6VQA - chains A and Q of the 16 polymer chains in the assembly; structure by electron microscopy, 3.70 A resolution.

Chain A:
Protein: ATPase H+-transporting V1 subunit A
Organism: Rattus norvegicus
UniProtKB: D4A133 (D4A133_RAT); numbering as in UniProt (aligned over 1-617)
Sequence (617 residues; each row starts with the number of its first residue):
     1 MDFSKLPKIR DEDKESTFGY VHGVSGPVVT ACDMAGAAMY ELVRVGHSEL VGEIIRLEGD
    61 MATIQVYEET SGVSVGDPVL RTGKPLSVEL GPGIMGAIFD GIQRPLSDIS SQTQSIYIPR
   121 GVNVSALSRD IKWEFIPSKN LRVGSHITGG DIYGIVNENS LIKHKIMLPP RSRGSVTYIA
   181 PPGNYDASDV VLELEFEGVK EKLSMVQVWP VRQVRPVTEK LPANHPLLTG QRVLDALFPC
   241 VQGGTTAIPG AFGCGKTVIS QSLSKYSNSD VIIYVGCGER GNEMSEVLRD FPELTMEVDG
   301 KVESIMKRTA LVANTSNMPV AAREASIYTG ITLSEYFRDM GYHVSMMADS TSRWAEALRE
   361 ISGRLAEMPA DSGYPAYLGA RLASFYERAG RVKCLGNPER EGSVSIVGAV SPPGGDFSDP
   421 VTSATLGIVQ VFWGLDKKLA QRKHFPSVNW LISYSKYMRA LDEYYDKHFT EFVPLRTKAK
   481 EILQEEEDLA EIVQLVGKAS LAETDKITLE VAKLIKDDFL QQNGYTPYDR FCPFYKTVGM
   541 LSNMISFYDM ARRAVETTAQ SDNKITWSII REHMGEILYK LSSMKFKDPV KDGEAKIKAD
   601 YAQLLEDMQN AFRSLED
Unresolved in the structure: 1-16, 617

Chain Q:
Protein: Effector protein SidK
Organism: Legionella pneumophila subsp. pneumophila (strain Philadelphia 1 / ATCC 33152 / DSM 7513)
Notes: fragment: N-terminal fragment with 3x FLAG tag
UniProtKB: Q5ZWW6 (Q5ZWW6_LEGPH); numbering as in UniProt (aligned over 1-278)
Sequence (301 residues; row label = number of the first residue in the row; numbering starts at 0):
     0 GMSFIKVGIK MGGLTSEQYH SQVVGKIGYI ARCMQTIDPE NNLKKIREDY QDVLIWAEKN
    60 YRFEEILEAS KSGKCPNDLD ALSRRSLILQ ELLRLVSSIS PFKMKLDLIE SQYEKMKQHV
   120 NLWKSDYHVK LNQLNQLTDY LKNAAPTPKN NFLRAMTSVL QMQIAQYGIT EDNEGINQLF
   180 KLGLHLLAMA NEKIDEQYHL FKGYVKDQPE ESPFEGILPA EDQKILVKTM IDYAMPKLSS
   240 KVLQDKLSAL SSSDVLTKTL LDSIDRIVKE NEKLNALSKD YKDHDGDYKD HDIDYKDDDD
   300 K
Unresolved in the structure: 0-6, 219-300
Sequence notes: expression tag (0, 279-300)

How chain A and chain Q interact:
Residue-residue contacts - 52 pairs, chain A then chain Q:
  Asn140(A) with Arg31(Q)
  Leu141(A) with Arg31(Q)
  Ser145(A) with Arg31(Q)
  His146(A) with Val23(Q); Arg31(Q), hydrogen bond (backbone-side chain); Phe62(Q), hydrogen bond (side chain-backbone); Ile65(Q)
  Ile147(A) with Phe62(Q)
  Thr148(A) with Ser20(Q), hydrogen bond; Gln21(Q), hydrogen bond; Gly24(Q)
  Gly149(A) with Gln21(Q), hydrogen bond (backbone-side chain)
  Lys163(A) with Asp138(Q), salt bridge
  Arg171(A) with Gln17(Q)
  Arg173(A) with Glu16(Q), salt bridge; Ser20(Q); Phe62(Q)
  Gly174(A) with Phe62(Q)
  Phe196(A) with Phe62(Q), hydrophobic
  Glu197(A) with Glu63(Q)
  Val217(A) with Gly12(Q); Leu13(Q)
  Thr218(A) with Gly12(Q)
  Asn224(A) with Lys123(Q)
  Asp299(A) with Tyr139(Q); Lys148(Q), hydrogen bond (backbone-side chain); Leu186(Q); Asn190(Q)
  Gly300(A) with Lys148(Q); Leu186(Q); Met188(Q); Ala189(Q); Asn190(Q), hydrogen bond (backbone-backbone); Glu191(Q)
  Lys301(A) with Asn190(Q)
  Lys393(A) with Ser82(Q), hydrogen bond
  Leu395(A) with Leu13(Q), hydrophobic; Gln21(Q)
  Gly396(A) with Gln21(Q), hydrogen bond (backbone-side chain)
  Asn397(A) with Tyr28(Q); Arg31(Q); Gln89(Q)
  Pro398(A) with Gln89(Q), hydrogen bond (backbone-side chain)
  Glu399(A) with Lys25(Q), salt bridge; Ser82(Q), hydrogen bond; Ser85(Q); Gln89(Q); Trp122(Q)
  Glu401(A) with Trp122(Q), hydrogen bond
  Lys467(A) with Lys123(Q)
  Val590(A) with Lys192(Q)
  Glu594(A) with Lys180(Q), salt bridge
Also at the interface, not in a pair above, chain A (34 interface residues in all): Ser175, Pro216, Glu219, Arg391, Arg400
Also at the interface, not in a pair above, chain Q (37 interface residues in all): Gly11, Thr35, Tyr60, Arg61, Leu66, Leu78, Leu86, Ala187

In short:
34 residues of chain A and 37 residues of chain Q are in contact; the contacts include 12 hydrogen bonds and 4
salt bridges. Polar contacts include Lys163(A)-Asp138(Q), Arg173(A)-Glu16(Q) and Glu399(A)-Lys25(Q).
Here chain A is ATPase H+-transporting V1 subunit A (Rattus norvegicus) and chain Q is Effector protein SidK
(Legionella pneumophila subsp. pneumophila (strain Philadelphia 1 / ATCC 33152 / DSM 7513)). Entry 6VQA
(Mammalian V-ATPase from rat brain soluble V1 region rotational state 2 with SidK and ADP (from ...) was
determined by electron microscopy, deposited together with 6VQ9, 6VQB, 6VQI, 6VQJ and 6VQK.
